1H8O - chain A; structure by X-ray diffraction, 2.75 A resolution.

[Chain A]
Name: Mutant AL2 6E7P9G
From: Mus musculus
Notes: fragment: fv fragment
Chain sequence (252 residues; row label = number of the first residue in the row):
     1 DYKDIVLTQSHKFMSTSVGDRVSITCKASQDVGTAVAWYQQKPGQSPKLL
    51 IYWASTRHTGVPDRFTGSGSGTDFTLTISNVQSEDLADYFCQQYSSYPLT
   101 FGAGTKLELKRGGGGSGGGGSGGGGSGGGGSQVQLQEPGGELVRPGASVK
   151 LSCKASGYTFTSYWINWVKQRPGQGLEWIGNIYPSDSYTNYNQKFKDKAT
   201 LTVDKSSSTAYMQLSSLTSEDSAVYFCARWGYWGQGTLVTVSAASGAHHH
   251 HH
Disordered / not traced: 1-3, 112-131, 244-252
Disulfides: C26-C91, C153-C227

[In short]
Chain A is Mutant AL2 6E7P9G (Mus musculus); the structure, Three-dimensional structure of anti-ampicillin
single chain Fv fragment, was determined by X-ray diffraction, deposited together with 1I3G and 1H8S.
